Entry 8J7X (electron microscopy, 3.40 A resolution); this record covers chains A and B of the 6 polymer chains in the assembly.

# Chain A (and B)
Protein: Zinc transporter 7
Source organism: Homo sapiens
Notes: chain B of this document is another copy of the same molecule, construct and numbering; everything in this record applies to it too
Reference sequence: Q8NEW0 (ZNT7_HUMAN); residues 1-376 here = UniProt positions 1-376
Sequence (390 residues; row label = number of the first residue in the row; numbers below 1 keep their minus sign (Met-13 is residue -13)):
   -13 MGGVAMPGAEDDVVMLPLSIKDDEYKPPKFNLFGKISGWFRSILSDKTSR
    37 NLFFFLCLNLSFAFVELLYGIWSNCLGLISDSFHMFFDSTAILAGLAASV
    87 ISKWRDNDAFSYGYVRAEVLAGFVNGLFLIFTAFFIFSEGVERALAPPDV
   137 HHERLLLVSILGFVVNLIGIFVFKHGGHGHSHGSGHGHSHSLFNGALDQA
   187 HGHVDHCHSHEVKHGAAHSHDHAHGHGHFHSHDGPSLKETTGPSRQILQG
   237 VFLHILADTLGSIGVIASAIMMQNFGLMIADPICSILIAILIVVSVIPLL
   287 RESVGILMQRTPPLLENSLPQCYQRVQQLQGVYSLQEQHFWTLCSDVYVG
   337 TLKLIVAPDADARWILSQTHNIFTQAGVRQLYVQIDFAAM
Unresolved in the structure: -13 to 21, 163-227, 261-263
Differences from the reference sequence: initiating methionine (-13); expression tag (-12 to 0)

# Interface between chain A and chain B
Pairs across the interface - 94 pairs, chain A then chain B:
  Phe69(A) with Phe120(B); Ser124(B); Val127(B), hydrophobic
  Phe73(A) with Phe117(B), hydrophobic; Phe120(B), hydrophobic
  Asp94(A) with Thr297(B)
  Ala95(A) with Arg296(B); Thr297(B), hydrogen bond (backbone-backbone); Glu302(B)
  Phe96(A) with Met294(B), hydrophobic; Arg296(B)
  Ser97(A) with Thr297(B), hydrogen bond; Gln324(B); His325(B)
  Tyr98(A) with Gln295(B); His325(B); Trp327(B); Thr337(B)
  Gly99(A) with Met294(B)
  Tyr100(A) with Met294(B), hydrophobic
  Arg102(A) with Leu293(B); Met294(B); Gln295(B)
  Ala103(A) with Met294(B)
  Leu106(A) with Val290(B), hydrophobic; Met294(B), hydrophobic
  Phe109(A) with Phe109(B), hydrophobic; Val110(B), hydrophobic
  Val110(A) with Phe109(B), hydrophobic; Leu113(B), hydrophobic
  Leu113(A) with Val110(B), hydrophobic; Leu113(B), hydrophobic
  Phe114(A) with Phe117(B), hydrophobic
  Phe117(A) with Phe73(B), hydrophobic; Phe114(B), hydrophobic; Phe117(B), hydrophobic
  Phe120(A) with Phe69(B); Phe73(B), hydrophobic
  Ser124(A) with Phe69(B)
  Val127(A) with Phe69(B), hydrophobic
  Val290(A) with Leu106(B), hydrophobic
  Leu293(A) with Arg102(B)
  Met294(A) with Phe96(B), hydrophobic; Gly99(B); Tyr100(B), hydrophobic; Arg102(B); Ala103(B); Leu106(B), hydrophobic
  Gln295(A) with Tyr98(B); Arg102(B); Gln295(B)
  Arg296(A) with Ala95(B); Phe96(B)
  Thr297(A) with Asp94(B); Ala95(B), hydrogen bond (backbone-backbone); Ser97(B), hydrogen bond
  Glu302(A) with Ala95(B)
  Glu323(A) with Tyr368(B), hydrogen bond (backbone-side chain)
  His325(A) with Ser97(B); Tyr98(B); Gln366(B), hydrogen bond; Tyr368(B)
  Trp327(A) with Tyr98(B); Trp327(B)
  Thr337(A) with Tyr98(B); Thr337(B); Tyr368(B)
  Leu338(A) with Tyr368(B)
  Lys339(A) with Leu367(B); Tyr368(B)
  Pro344(A) with Arg349(B), hydrogen bond (backbone-side chain)
  Arg349(A) with Pro344(B), hydrogen bond (side chain-backbone); Phe373(B)
  Leu352(A) with Gln370(B); Asp372(B)
  His356(A) with Gln370(B), hydrogen bond
  Gln366(A) with His325(B), hydrogen bond
  Leu367(A) with Lys339(B); Gln370(B)
  Tyr368(A) with Glu323(B), hydrogen bond (side chain-backbone); His325(B); Thr337(B); Leu338(B); Lys339(B); Gln370(B)
  Val369(A) with Val369(B); Gln370(B), hydrogen bond (backbone-side chain)
  Gln370(A) with Leu352(B); His356(B), hydrogen bond; Leu367(B); Tyr368(B); Val369(B), hydrogen bond (side chain-backbone)
  Asp372(A) with Leu352(B)
  Phe373(A) with Arg349(B)
Also at the interface, not in a pair above, chain A (57 interface residues in all): Ile57, Cys61, Leu62, Ile65, Phe123, Glu128, Leu131, Ala132, Gln324, Phe326, Leu329, Ala348, Ile371
Also at the interface, not in a pair above, chain B (56 interface residues in all): Ile57, Cys61, Leu62, Phe123, Glu128, Leu131, Ala132, Phe326, Leu329, Ala348, Ile371

# In short
Chain A and chain B form an interface of 57 and 56 residues respectively, with 14 hydrogen bonds. Polar pairs
include Ser97(A)-Thr297(B), Glu323(A)-Tyr368(B) and His325(A)-Gln366(B).
Both chains are Zinc transporter 7 (Homo sapiens). Entry 8J7X (Cryo-EM structure of hZnT7DeltaHis-loop-Fab
complex in zinc-unbound state) was determined by electron microscopy, deposited together with 8J7T, 8J7U,
8J7V, 8J7W, 8J7Y and 8J80.
